PDB entry 8IXG | electron microscopy, 4.40 A resolution (low resolution: residue-level contacts below are approximate; hydrogen-bond / salt-bridge calls are withheld) | chains W and B of the 12 polymer chains in the assembly

# Chain W
Molecule: Tubulin beta-2A chain
Organism: Mus musculus
UniProtKB: Q7TMM9 (TBB2A_MOUSE); numbering as in UniProt (aligned over 1-445)
Chain sequence (457 residues; numbered 1 to 457; the number before each row is that of its first residue):
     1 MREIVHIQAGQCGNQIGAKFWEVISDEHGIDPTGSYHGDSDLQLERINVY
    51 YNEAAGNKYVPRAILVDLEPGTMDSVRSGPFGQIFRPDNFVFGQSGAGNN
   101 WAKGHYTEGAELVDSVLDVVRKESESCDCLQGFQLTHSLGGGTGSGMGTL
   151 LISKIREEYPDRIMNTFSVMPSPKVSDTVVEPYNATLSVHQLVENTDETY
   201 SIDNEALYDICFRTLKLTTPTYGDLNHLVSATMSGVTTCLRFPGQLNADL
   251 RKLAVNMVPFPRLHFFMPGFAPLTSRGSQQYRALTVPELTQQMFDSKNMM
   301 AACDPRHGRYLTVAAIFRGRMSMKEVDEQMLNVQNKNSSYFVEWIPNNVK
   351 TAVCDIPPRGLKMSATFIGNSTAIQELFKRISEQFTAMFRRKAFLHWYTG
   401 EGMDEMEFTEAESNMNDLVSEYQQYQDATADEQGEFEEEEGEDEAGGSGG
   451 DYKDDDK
Disordered / not traced: 427-457
Sequence notes: expression tag (446-457)
Residues lining bound ligands:
  - phosphomethylphosphonic acid guanylate ester (G2P): G10, Q11, C12, Q15, I16, D67, E69, G98, N99, S138, G140, G141, G142, T143, G144, D177, N204, L207, Y222, L225, N226
  - GTP (guanosine-5'-triphosphate): L246, N247, K252
Curated features (UniProtKB/Swiss-Prot):
  - motif: M1 to I4 (MREI motif)
  - binding site (GTP): Q11, E69, S138, G142, T143, G144, N204, N226
  - binding site (Mg(2+)): E69
  - modified residue: S40 (Phosphoserine), K58 (N6-acetyllysine), S172 (Phosphoserine), T285 (Phosphothreonine), T290 (Phosphothreonine), R318 (Omega-N-methylarginine), E438 (5-glutamyl polyglutamate)
  - cross-link (Glycyl lysine isopeptide (Lys-Gly)): K58 (interchain with G-Cter in ubiquitin), K324 (interchain with G-Cter in ubiquitin)

# Chain B
Molecule: Tubulin alpha-4A chain
Organism: Mus musculus
Notes: EC 3.6.5.-
UniProtKB: P68368 (TBA4A_MOUSE); the construct has insertions or renumbered stretches relative to UniProt, so the offset changes along the chain: 1-42 = UniProt 1-42; 49-454 = UniProt 43-448
Chain sequence (454 residues; numbered 1 to 454; the number before each row is that of its first residue):
     1 MRECISVHVGQAGVQMGNACWELYCLEHGIQPDGQMPSDKTIHHHHHHGG
    51 GDDSFTTFFCETGAGKHVPRAVFVDLEPTVIDEIRNGPYRQLFHPEQLIT
   101 GKEDAANNYARGHYTIGKEIIDPVLDRIRKLSDQCTGLQGFLVFHSFGGG
   151 TGSGFTSLLMERLSVDYGKKSKLEFSIYPAPQVSTAVVEPYNSILTTHTT
   201 LEHSDCAFMVDNEAIYDICRRNLDIERPTYTNLNRLISQIVSSITASLRF
   251 DGALNVDLTEFQTNLVPYPRIHFPLATYAPVISAEKAYHEQLSVAEITNA
   301 CFEPANQMVKCDPRHGKYMACCLLYRGDVVPKDVNAAIAAIKTKRSIQFV
   351 DWCPTGFKVGINYQPPTVVPGGDLAKVQRAVCMLSNTTAIAEAWARLDHK
   401 FDLMYAKRAFVHWYVGEGMEEGEFSEAREDMAALEKDYEEVGIDSYEDED
   451 EGEE
Disordered / not traced: 1, 37-51, 444-454
Sequence notes: insertion (43-48)
Residues lining bound ligands:
  - phosphomethylphosphonic acid guanylate ester (G2P): A253, L254, N255, D257, E260
  - GTP (guanosine-5'-triphosphate): G10, Q11, A12, Q15, E77, D104, A105, A106, N107, S146, G148, G149, G150, T151, G152, I177, T185, Y230, L233, N234
Curated features (UniProtKB/Swiss-Prot):
  - motif: M1 to C4 (MREC motif)
  - active site: E260
  - binding site (GTP): Q11, E77, S146, G150, T151, T185, N212, N234
  - binding site (Mg(2+)): E77
  - modified residue: K40 (N6-acetyllysine), S54 (Phosphoserine), Y89 (3'-nitrotyrosine), Y438 (Phosphotyrosine), S445 (Phosphoserine)

# How chain W and chain B interact
Pairs across the interface - 69 pairs, chain W then chain B:
  Q11(W) - G252(B)
  Q11(W) - A253(B)
  Q11(W) - L254(B)
  Q11(W) - N255(B)
  E69(W) - R2(B)
  E69(W) - D257(B)
  P70(W) - R2(B)
  G71(W) - R2(B)
  S75(W) - D251(B)
  Q94(W) - T136(B)
  Q94(W) - G137(B)
  G98(W) - D257(B)
  G98(W) - T259(B)
  G98(W) - E260(B)
  G98(W) - T263(B)
  N99(W) - E260(B)
  N99(W) - T263(B)
  N99(W) - N264(B)
  N99(W) - K358(B)
  P173(W) - K342(B)
  K174(W) - K342(B)
  V175(W) - N335(B)
  S176(W) - T355(B)
  S176(W) - F357(B)
  D177(W) - L254(B)
  D177(W) - F357(B)
  D177(W) - K358(B)
  D177(W) - V359(B)
  T178(W) - N264(B)
  T178(W) - T355(B)
  T178(W) - F357(B)
  T178(W) - K358(B)
  V179(W) - N264(B)
  V179(W) - C353(B)
  V179(W) - T355(B)
  V179(W) - G356(B)
  V179(W) - F357(B)
  V180(W) - N264(B)
  Y208(W) - P331(B)
  Y208(W) - K332(B)
  Y208(W) - N335(B)
  F212(W) - K332(B)
  T218(W) - K332(B)
  T219(W) - V330(B)
  P220(W) - V330(B)
  P220(W) - P331(B)
  P220(W) - K332(B)
  T221(W) - P331(B)
  Y222(W) - A253(B)
  Y222(W) - L254(B)
  Y222(W) - P331(B)
  Q384(W) - T355(B)
  M388(W) - W352(B)
  R390(W) - D351(B)
  R390(W) - W352(B)
  R391(W) - Y268(B)
  R391(W) - W352(B)
  R391(W) - E440(B)
  R391(W) - V441(B)
  F394(W) - T263(B)
  F394(W) - P267(B)
  F394(W) - C353(B)
  H396(W) - V266(B)
  H396(W) - P267(B)
  H396(W) - Y268(B)
  H396(W) - P269(B)
  W397(W) - Q262(B)
  W397(W) - T263(B)
  W397(W) - V266(B)
Interface residues without a listed pair, chain W (37 interface residues in all): D74, G96, A97, N100, P182, A387, A393
Interface residues without a listed pair, chain B (38 interface residues in all): D53, Q139, D205, A320, I338

# Overview
Chain W and chain B form an interface of 37 and 38 residues respectively. Phosphomethylphosphonic acid
guanylate ester is bound between chain W and chain B. Ligands of chain W: GTP. Chain B binds GTP.
Here chain W is Tubulin beta-2A chain and chain B is Tubulin alpha-4A chain, both from Mus musculus. Entry
8IXG (GMPCPP-Alpha4A/Beta2A-microtubule decorated with kinesin seam region) was determined by electron
microscopy together with 8IXA, 8IXB, 8IXD, 8IXE and 8IXF from the same study.
